Entry 6EHF (X-ray diffraction, 2.72 A resolution); this record covers chain A.

Chain A:
Protein: OmpT protein
Source organism: Vibrio cholerae serotype O1 (strain ATCC 39541 / Classical Ogawa 395 / O395)
Reference sequence: A0A0H3AME7 (A0A0H3AME7_VIBC3); residues 7-325 here correspond to UniProt positions 50-368 (UniProt number = residue number + 43)
Sequence (319 residues; each row starts with the number of its first residue):
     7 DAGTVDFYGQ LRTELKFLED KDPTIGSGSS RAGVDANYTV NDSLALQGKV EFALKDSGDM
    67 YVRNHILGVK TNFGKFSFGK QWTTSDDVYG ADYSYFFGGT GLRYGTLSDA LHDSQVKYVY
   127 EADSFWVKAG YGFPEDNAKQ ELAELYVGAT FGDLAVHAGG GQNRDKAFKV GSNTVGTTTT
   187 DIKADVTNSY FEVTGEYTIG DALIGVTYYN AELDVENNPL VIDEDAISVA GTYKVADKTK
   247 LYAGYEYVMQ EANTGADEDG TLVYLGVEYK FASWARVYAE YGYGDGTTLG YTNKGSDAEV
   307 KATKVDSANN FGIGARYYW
Not modelled in the structure: 183
Construct notes: engineered mutation Tyr323 (Ile366 in A0A0H3AME7)
Ion coordination: Ca2+: Asp12, Phe13, Trp325

Overview:
Asp12, Phe13 and Trp325 coordinate Ca2+.
Chain A is OmpT protein (Vibrio cholerae serotype O1 (strain ATCC 39541 / Classical Ogawa 395 / O395)); the
structure, OmpT (in-vitro folded), an outer membrane protein Vibrio cholerae (trimer form), was determined by
X-ray diffraction (same publication as 5OYK, 6EHB, 6EHC, 6EHD and 6EHE).
